Entry 8C4G (X-ray diffraction, 1.46 A resolution); this record covers chains A and B.

== Chain A ==
Name: 14-3-3 protein sigma
Organism: Homo sapiens
UniProt: P31947 (1433S_HUMAN); residues 1-231 here = UniProt positions 1-231
Amino-acid sequence (236 residues; each row starts with the number of its first residue; numbers below 1 keep their minus sign (Gly-4 is residue -4)):
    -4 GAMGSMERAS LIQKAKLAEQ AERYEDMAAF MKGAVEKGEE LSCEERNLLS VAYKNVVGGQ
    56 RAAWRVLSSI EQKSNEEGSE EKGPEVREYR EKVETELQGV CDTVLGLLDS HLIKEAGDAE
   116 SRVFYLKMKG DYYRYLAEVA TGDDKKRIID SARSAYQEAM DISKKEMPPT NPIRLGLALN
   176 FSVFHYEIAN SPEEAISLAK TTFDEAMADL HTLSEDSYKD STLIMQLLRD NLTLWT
Glycans and other covalent adducts: N-[3-(5-carbamimidoylthiophen-3-yl)phenyl]propanamide (KM8) linked to Cys38
Sequence notes: expression tag (-4 to 0)
Ion coordination: Mg2+ site 1 near Glu2 (its only coordinating residue here); Mg2+ site 2 near Ser37 (its only coordinating residue here); Mg2+ site 3 near Glu89 (its only coordinating residue here)
Residues lining bound ligands: KM8 (N-[3-(5-carbamimidoylthiophen-3-yl)phenyl]propanamide): Glu14, Glu39, Asn42, Leu43, Val46

== Chain B ==
Name: ERalpha peptide
Amino-acid sequence (5 residues; row label = number of the first residue in the row):
   591 FPATV
Modified / non-standard residues: Thr594 (phosphothreonine; TPO)

== How chain A and chain B interact ==
Contacting residue pairs (21):
  Lys49(A) with Thr594(B); Val595(B), hydrogen bond (side chain-backbone)
  Arg56(A) with Thr594(B)
  Arg60(A) with Phe591(B)
  Lys122(A) with Val595(B), hydrogen bond (side chain-backbone)
  Arg129(A) with Thr594(B)
  Tyr130(A) with Thr594(B)
  Gly171(A) with Val595(B)
  Leu174(A) with Ala593(B); Thr594(B); Val595(B), hydrophobic
  Asn175(A) with Thr594(B); Val595(B), hydrogen bond (side chain-backbone)
  Val178(A) with Pro592(B), hydrophobic; Ala593(B); Thr594(B)
  Glu182(A) with Pro592(B)
  Leu222(A) with Val595(B), hydrophobic
  Asn226(A) with Pro592(B); Ala593(B), hydrogen bond (side chain-backbone)
  Trp230(A) with Pro592(B), hydrophobic
Interface residues without a listed pair, chain A (16 interface residues in all): Asp126, Leu229

== Overview ==
The interface between chain A and chain B involves 16 residues on one side and 5 on the other, with 4 hydrogen
bonds. Among the polar pairs are Lys49(A)-Val595(B), Lys122(A)-Val595(B) and Asn175(A)-Val595(B). Compound KM8
is covalently linked to Cys38(A).
Chain A is 14-3-3 protein sigma (Homo sapiens) and chain B is ERalpha peptide; the structure, Small molecule
amidine soak in 14-3-3/ERa (AZ132), was determined by X-ray diffraction, deposited together with 8BWJ, 8BWX,
8BWZ, 8BX0, 8BX3, 8BX4 and 24 further entries.
